PDB entry 7YKD | electron microscopy, 2.81 A resolution | chains C and S of the 6 polymer chains in the assembly

[Chain C]
Protein: Guanine nucleotide-binding protein G(i) subunit alpha-1
From: Homo sapiens
UniProtKB: P63096 (GNAI1_HUMAN); numbering as in UniProt (aligned over 4-354)
Sequence (351 residues; row label = number of the first residue in the row):
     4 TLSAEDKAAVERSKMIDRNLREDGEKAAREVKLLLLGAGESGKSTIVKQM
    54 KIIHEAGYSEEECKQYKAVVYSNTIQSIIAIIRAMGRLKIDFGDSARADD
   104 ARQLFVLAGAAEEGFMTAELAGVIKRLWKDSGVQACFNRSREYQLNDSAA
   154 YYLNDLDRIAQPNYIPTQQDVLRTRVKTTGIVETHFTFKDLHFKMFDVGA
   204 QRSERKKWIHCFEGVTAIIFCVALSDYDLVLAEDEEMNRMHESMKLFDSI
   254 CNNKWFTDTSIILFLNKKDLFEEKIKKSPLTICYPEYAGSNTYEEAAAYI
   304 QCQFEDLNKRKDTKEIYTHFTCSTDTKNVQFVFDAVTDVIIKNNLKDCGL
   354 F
Not modelled in the structure: 54-181, 234-240
Construct notes: variant A203 (Gly in P63096), S326 (Ala in P63096)
UniProt features mapped onto this chain:
  - region: K35 to T48 (G1 motif), D173 to T181 (G2 motif), F196 to G202, Q204, R205 (G3 motif), I265 to D272 (G4 motif), T324, C325, T327 to T329 (G5 motif)
  - binding site (GTP): E43 to T48, S151, L175 to T181, D200 to G202, Q204, N269 to D272
  - binding site (Mg(2+)): S47, T181
  - modified residue: R178 (ADP-ribosylarginine), Q204 (Deamidated glutamine), C351 (ADP-ribosylcysteine)
  - natural variant: G40 (G40C: In NEDHISB; G40R: In NEDHISB), G45 (G45D: In NEDHISB), T48 (T48I: In NEDHISB; T48K: In NEDHISB), Q52 (Q52P: In NEDHISB), S75 (deletion: In NEDHISB; uncertain significance), Q172 (deletion: In NEDHISB), D173 (D173V: In NEDHISB), E186 to F189 (deletion: In NEDHISB; uncertain significance), C224 (C224Y: In NEDHISB), K270 (K270N: In NEDHISB; K270R: In NEDHISB), D272 (D272G: In NEDHISB), V332 (V332E: In NEDHISB; uncertain significance)
  - mutagenesis: G42 (G42R: Abolishes switch to an activated conformation and dissociation from beta and gamma subunits upon GTP binding. Abolishes interaction with RGS family members), E116 (E116L: Enhances interaction (inactive GDP-bound) with RGS14), Q147 (Q147L: Enhances interaction (inactive GDP-bound) with RGS14), E245 (E245L: Enhances interaction (inactive GDP-bound) with RGS14)

[Chain S]
Protein: scFV16
From: Vicugna pacos
Notes: antibody fragment or engineered binder
Sequence (247 residues; each row starts with the number of its first residue):
     1 DVQLVESGGGLVQPGGSRKLSCSASGFAFSSFGMHWVRQAPEKGLEWVAY
    51 ISSGSGTIYYADTVKGRFTISRDDPKNTLFLQMTSLRSEDTAMYYCVRSI
   101 YYYGSSPFDFWGQGTTLTVSSGGGGSGGGGSGGGGSDIVMTQATSSVPVT
   151 PGESVSISCRSSKSLLHSNGNTYLYWFLQRPGQSPQLLIYRMSNLASGVP
   201 DRFSGSGSGTAFTLTISRLEAEDVGVYYCMQHLEYPLTFGAGTKLEL
Not modelled in the structure: 122-135
Cystine bridges: C22-C96, C159-C229

[How chain C and chain S interact]
Residue-residue contacts (25):
  T4(C) - H167(S)  hydrogen bond (backbone-side chain)
  L5(C) - H167(S)
  S6(C) - H167(S)
  S6(C) - Y173(S)  hydrogen bond
  S6(C) - L233(S)
  A7(C) - H232(S)
  A7(C) - L233(S)
  A7(C) - Y235(S)  hydrophobic
  E8(C) - Y101(S)
  E8(C) - Y173(S)
  E8(C) - Y175(S)  hydrogen bond
  E8(C) - R191(S)  salt bridge
  E8(C) - H232(S)
  D9(C) - N169(S)
  A11(C) - Y101(S)  hydrophobic
  A12(C) - Y101(S)
  E14(C) - S52(S)
  E14(C) - S53(S)
  E14(C) - G56(S)
  E14(C) - T57(S)  hydrogen bond
  R15(C) - I100(S)
  R15(C) - Y101(S)
  R15(C) - Y102(S)
  M18(C) - S53(S)  hydrogen bond
  M18(C) - G54(S)
Also at the interface, not in a pair above, chain S (19 interface residues in all): S31, Y50, P107

[Overview]
Chain C and chain S form an interface of 11 and 19 residues respectively; the contacts include 5 hydrogen
bonds and 1 salt bridge. Among the polar pairs are E8(C)-R191(S), T4(C)-H167(S) and S6(C)-Y173(S).
Here chain C is Guanine nucleotide-binding protein G(i) subunit alpha-1 (Homo sapiens) and chain S is scFV16
(Vicugna pacos). Entry 7YKD (Cryo-EM structure of the human chemerin receptor 1 complex with the C-terminal
nonapeptide of chemerin) was determined by electron microscopy.
